8DIY - chain A; structure by X-ray diffraction, 2.85 A resolution.

[Chain A]
Molecule: Ion transport protein
Organism: Aliarcobacter butzleri RM4018
UniProtKB: A8EVM5 (A8EVM5_ALIB4); residues 1001-1239 here correspond to UniProt positions 1-239 (UniProt number = residue number - 1000)
Sequence (257 residues; each row starts with the number of its first residue):
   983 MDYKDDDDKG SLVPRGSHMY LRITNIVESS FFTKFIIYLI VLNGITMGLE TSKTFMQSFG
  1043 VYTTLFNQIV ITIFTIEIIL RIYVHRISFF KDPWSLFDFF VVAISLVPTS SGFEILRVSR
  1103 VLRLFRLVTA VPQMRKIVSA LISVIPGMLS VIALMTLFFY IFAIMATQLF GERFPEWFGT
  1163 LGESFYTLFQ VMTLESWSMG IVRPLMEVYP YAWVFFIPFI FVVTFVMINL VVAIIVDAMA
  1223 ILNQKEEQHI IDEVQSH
Disordered / not traced: 983-997, 1239
Construct notes: initiating methionine (983); expression tag (984-1000); engineered mutation Ser1101 (Leu101 in A8EVM5)
Residues lining bound ligands:
  - CPS (3-[(3-cholamidopropyl)dimethylammonio]-1-propanesulfonate), molecule 1: Ile1119, Ala1122, Val1126, Gly1129, Met1130, Val1133, Ala1215, Ile1216, Asp1219, Ala1220, Ile1223
  - CPS, molecule 2: Ala1122, Ser1125, Val1126, Val1214, Ala1215, Ile1216, Val1218, Asp1219, Ala1220, Ile1223, Leu1224
  - 1,2-dimyristoyl-sn-glycero-3-phosphocholine (PX4), molecule 1: Ile1022, Val1023, Gly1026, Ile1027, Gly1030, Leu1031, Thr1033, Ser1034, Lys1035, Thr1036, Leu1106, Leu1109, Ala1135, Thr1138, Leu1139, Tyr1142, Gly1161, Thr1162, Leu1163, Gly1164, Phe1167
  - 1,2-dimyristoyl-sn-glycero-3-phosphocholine (PX4), molecule 2: Asp1074, Pro1075, Trp1076, Phe1079, Phe1107, Val1110, Arg1117, Val1120, Ser1121, Ile1124, Leu1136, Phe1140, Val1204
  - 1,2-dimyristoyl-sn-glycero-3-phosphocholine (PX4), molecule 3: Glu1096, Ile1097, Met1147, Leu1151, Phe1152, Arg1155, Val1190, Tyr1191, Tyr1193, Ala1194, Val1196, Phe1197
  - 1,2-dimyristoyl-sn-glycero-3-phosphocholine (PX4), molecule 4: Ile1134, Met1137, Thr1138, Phe1141, Thr1162, Gly1164, Glu1165, Phe1167, Tyr1168, Phe1171, Met1174, Met1188, Pro1192, Trp1195, Ile1199, Phe1203, Met1209
  - 1,2-dimyristoyl-sn-glycero-3-phosphocholine (PX4), molecule 5: Phe1171, Met1174, Thr1175, Leu1176, Ile1202, Phe1203, Thr1206, Phe1207, Met1209, Ile1210

[In short]
Chain A binds 5 copies of 1,2-dimyristoyl-sn-glycero-3-phosphocholine and compound CPS.
Chain A is Ion transport protein (Aliarcobacter butzleri RM4018); the structure, Crystal structure of NavAb
L101S as a basis for the human Nav1.7 Inherited Erythromelalgia F216S mutation, was determined by X-ray
diffraction (same publication as 8DIV, 8DIW and 8DIX).
